PDB entry 2CCZ | X-ray diffraction, 2.70 A resolution | chains B and C of the 3 polymer chains in the assembly

[Chain B]
Name: Primosomal replication protein N
Source organism: Escherichia coli
UniProtKB: P07013 (PRIB_ECOLI); residues 2-104 here correspond to UniProt positions 1-103 (UniProt number = residue number - 1)
Amino-acid sequence (123 residues; row label = number of the first residue in the row; note: 1 number in that range is skipped by the numbering (no residue carries it; nothing is unmodelled there); numbers below 1 keep their minus sign (Met-6 is residue -6)):
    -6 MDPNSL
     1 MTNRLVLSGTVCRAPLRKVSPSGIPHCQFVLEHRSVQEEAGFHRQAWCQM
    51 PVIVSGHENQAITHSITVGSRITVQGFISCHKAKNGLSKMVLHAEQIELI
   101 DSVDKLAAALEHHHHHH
Unresolved in the structure: -6 to -5, 116-117
Differences from the reference sequence: engineered mutation Val103 (Gly102 in P07013)
Reported in the primary citation:
  - binding site for the 15-nt DNA strand (chain C): Lys18, Trp47, Lys82, Lys84, Lys89
  - mutagenesis - K18A, W47A (2.6-fold), K82DEL, K89DEL: decreased binding to ssDNA
  - mutagenesis - R13A, K82A (4- to 6-fold), K82A/K84A/K89A (55- to 65-fold), K84A (4- to 6-fold), K89A (4- to 6-fold): decreased binding to the 15-nt DNA strand (chain C)
  - mutagenesis - K82A/K84A/K89A: abolished binding to  X ssDNA
  - mutagenesis - R13A, K82A: decreased binding to  $X ssDNA

[Chain C]
Molecule: 15-nt DNA strand
Sequence (15 nucleotides; each row starts with the number of its first residue):
     1 TTTTTTTTTTTTTTT

[How chain B and chain C interact]
Contacting residue pairs (4):
  Arg34(B) - DT3(C)  base contact
  Trp47(B) - DT3(C)  base contact
  Lys82(B) - DT14(C)  salt bridge to the phosphate
  Leu87(B) - DT11(C)  base contact
Interface residues without a listed pair, chain C (4 interface residues in all): DT13

[In short]
The chain B/chain C interface involves 4 residues from each chain; the contacts include 1 salt bridge. The
salt-bridged pair is Lys82(B)-DT14(C). The paper reports a binding site for the 15-nt DNA strand (chain C) at
Lys18(B), Trp47(B) and Lys82(B) among others; R13A, K82A and K82A/K84A/K89A of chain B, among others, reduce
binding to the 15-nt DNA strand (chain C); 9 substitutions were tested in all.
Chain B is Primosomal replication protein N (Escherichia coli) and chain C is a 15-nt DNA strand; the
structure, Crystal structure of E. coli primosomol protein PriB bound to ssDNA, was determined by X-ray
diffraction.
